4QHI - chains A and B; structure by X-ray diffraction, 2.30 A resolution.

[Chain A (and B)]
Molecule: Uncharacterized protein MJ1213
From: Methanocaldococcus jannaschii
Notes: chain B of this document is another copy of the same molecule, construct and numbering; everything in this record applies to it too
UniProt: Q58610 (Y1213_METJA); residues 1-110 here = UniProt positions 1-110
Sequence (110 residues; numbered 1 to 110; the number before each row is that of its first residue):
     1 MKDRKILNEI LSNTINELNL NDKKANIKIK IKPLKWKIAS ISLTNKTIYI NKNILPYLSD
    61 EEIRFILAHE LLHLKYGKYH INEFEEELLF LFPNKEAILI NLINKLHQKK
Not modelled in the structure: 1, 110 (chain B: 110)
Sequence notes: engineered mutation Trp36 (Arg in Q58610)
Bound ions: Zn2+: His69, His73, His80 (together with glycerol)

[How chain A and chain B interact]
Pairs across the interface - 41 pairs, chain A then chain B:
  Trp36(A) with Leu34(B); Lys35(B); Trp36(B); Asn53(B), hydrogen bond (backbone-side chain)
  Lys37(A) with Trp36(B); Asn53(B)
  Ile38(A) with Trp36(B), hydrophobic; Tyr57(B)
  Ile54(A) with Trp36(B), hydrophobic
  Phe65(A) with Tyr57(B), hydrophobic
  His69(A) with Pro56(B); Tyr57(B)
  Lys78(A) with Met1(B)
  Tyr79(A) with Met1(B), hydrophobic
  His80(A) with Met1(B); Pro56(B), hydrogen bond (side chain-backbone)
  Glu85(A) with Ser59(B)
  Lys95(A) with Tyr57(B), hydrogen bond (side chain-backbone); Glu62(B), salt bridge
  Glu96(A) with Glu62(B); Phe65(B); Lys95(B), salt bridge
  Ala97(A) with Leu102(B), hydrophobic
  Leu99(A) with Leu58(B), hydrophobic
  Ile100(A) with Ile38(B), hydrophobic; Leu102(B); Lys105(B)
  Asn101(A) with Asn101(B), hydrogen bond; Lys105(B), hydrogen bond
  Ile103(A) with Trp36(B); Lys37(B); Ile38(B), hydrophobic; Ile54(B), hydrophobic
  Asn104(A) with Lys105(B); His107(B)
  Leu106(A) with Trp36(B)
  His107(A) with Lys35(B); Trp36(B); Gln108(B); Lys109(B), hydrogen bond (side chain-backbone)
  Gln108(A) with Lys109(B)
Also at the interface, not in a pair above, chain A (26 interface residues in all): Lys35, Ala39, Asn51, Ile66, Glu70
Also at the interface, not in a pair above, chain B (24 interface residues in all): Ile66, Ile98, Leu106

[Summary]
26 residues of chain A and 24 residues of chain B are in contact; the contacts include 6 hydrogen bonds and 2
salt bridges. Among the polar pairs are Lys95(A)-Glu62(B), Glu96(A)-Lys95(B) and Trp36(A)-Asn53(B). His69(A),
His73(A) and His80(A) form the Zn2+ site.
Chain A and chain B are both Uncharacterized protein MJ1213 (Methanocaldococcus jannaschii); the structure,
Crystal structure of Methanocaldococcus jannaschii selecase mutant R36W, was determined by X-ray diffraction,
deposited together with 4QHF, 4QHG and 4QHH.
